PDB entry 5J3T | X-ray diffraction, 1.60 A resolution | chains B and C of the 3 polymer chains in the assembly

[Chain B]
Molecule: mRNA decapping complex subunit 2
From: Schizosaccharomyces pombe
Notes: EC 3.6.1.62
UniProtKB: O13828 (DCP2_SCHPO); residue numbers follow UniProt; this construct covers 1-242
Amino-acid sequence (242 residues; each row starts with the number of its first residue):
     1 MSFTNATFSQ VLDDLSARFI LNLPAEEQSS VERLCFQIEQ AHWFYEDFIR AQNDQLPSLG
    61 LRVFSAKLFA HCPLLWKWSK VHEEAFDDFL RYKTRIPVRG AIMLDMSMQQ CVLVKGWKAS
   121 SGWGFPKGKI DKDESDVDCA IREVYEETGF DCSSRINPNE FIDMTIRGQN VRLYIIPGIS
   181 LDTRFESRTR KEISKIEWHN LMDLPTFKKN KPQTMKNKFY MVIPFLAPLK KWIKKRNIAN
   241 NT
Disordered / not traced: 1, 207-216, 242
Metal / ion sites: Mg2+: Tyr-92, Phe-185
UniProt features mapped onto this chain:
  - motif: Gly-128 to Gly-149 (Nudix box)
  - binding site (ATP): Arg-167, Tyr-220

[Chain C]
Molecule: Edc1
UniProtKB: Q10108 (YAQ9_SCHPO); residues 155-180 here = UniProt positions 155-180
Amino-acid sequence (26 residues; each row starts with the number of its first residue):
   155 SILYAGPTFT HSPAASNLPI PTFLHS
Disordered / not traced: 180

[Chain B / chain C interface]
Contacting residue pairs - 26 pairs, chain B then chain C:
  Glu-26(B) / Phe-163(C)
  Glu-27(B) / Phe-163(C)
  Arg-33(B) / Thr-162(C)  hydrogen bond (side chain-backbone)
  Arg-33(B) / Phe-163(C)
  Phe-36(B) / Pro-161(C)  hydrophobic
  Glu-39(B) / Tyr-158(C)
  Gln-40(B) / Tyr-158(C)
  Trp-43(B) / Ile-156(C)
  Trp-43(B) / Leu-157(C)
  Trp-43(B) / Tyr-158(C)  hydrophobic
  Asp-47(B) / Ile-156(C)
  Phe-48(B) / Ile-156(C)  hydrophobic
  Phe-161(B) / Ser-155(C)  hydrogen bond (backbone-backbone)
  Ile-162(B) / Ser-155(C)
  Asp-163(B) / Ser-155(C)  hydrogen bond (backbone-backbone)
  Asp-163(B) / Ile-156(C)
  Asp-163(B) / Leu-157(C)  hydrogen bond (backbone-backbone)
  Met-164(B) / Leu-157(C)
  Thr-165(B) / Leu-157(C)  hydrogen bond (backbone-backbone)
  Thr-165(B) / Tyr-158(C)
  Thr-165(B) / Ala-159(C)  hydrogen bond (backbone-backbone)
  Ile-166(B) / Ala-159(C)
  Arg-167(B) / Tyr-158(C)
  Arg-167(B) / Ala-159(C)  hydrogen bond (backbone-backbone)
  Arg-167(B) / Pro-161(C)
  Pro-228(B) / Leu-157(C)  hydrophobic
Interface residues without a listed pair, chain B (18 interface residues in all): Pro-24

[Overview]
The interface between chain B and chain C involves 18 residues on one side and 8 on the other; the contacts
include 7 hydrogen bonds. Polar contacts include Arg-33(B)/Thr-162(C), Phe-161(B)/Ser-155(C) and
Asp-163(B)/Ser-155(C). UniProt lists ATP-binding residues Arg-167(B) and Tyr-220(B) on chain B.
Chain B is mRNA decapping complex subunit 2 (Schizosaccharomyces pombe) and chain C is Edc1; the structure,
Crystal structure of S. pombe Dcp2:Dcp1:Edc1 mRNA decapping complex, was determined by X-ray diffraction
together with 5J3Q and 5J3Y from the same study.
